Entry 2SPN (X-ray diffraction, 1.70 A resolution); this record covers chain A.

== Chain A ==
Name: Myoglobin
Source organism: Physeter catodon
UniProtKB: P02185 (MYG_PHYCA); residues 1-153 here = UniProt positions 1-153
Sequence (154 residues; each row starts with the number of its first residue; numbering starts at 0):
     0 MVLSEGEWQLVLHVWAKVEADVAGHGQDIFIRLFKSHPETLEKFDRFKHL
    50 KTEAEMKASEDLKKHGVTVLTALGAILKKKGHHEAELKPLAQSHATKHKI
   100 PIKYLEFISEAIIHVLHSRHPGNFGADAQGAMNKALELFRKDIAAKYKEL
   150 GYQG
Construct notes: conflict Phe-29 (Leu in P02185), Asn-122 (Asp in P02185)
Ion coordination: heme Fe: His-93 (together with oxygen molecule)
Small-molecule neighbours:
  - heme (HEM): Thr-39, Lys-42, Phe-43, Arg-45, His-64, Thr-67, Val-68, Ala-71, Leu-72, Leu-89, Ser-92, His-93, His-97, Ile-99, Tyr-103, Leu-104, Ile-107, Phe-138
  - oxygen molecule (OXY): Phe-29, Phe-43, His-64, Val-68, His-93

== Overview ==
Bound to chain A: heme and oxygen molecule.
Chain A is Myoglobin (Physeter catodon); the structure, A novel site-directed mutant of myoglobin with an
unusually high O2 affinity and low autooxidation rate, was determined by X-ray diffraction (same publication
as 1MOA, 2SPL, 2SPM and 2SPO).
